8PEX - chains J and b of the 22 polymer chains in the assembly; structure by electron microscopy, 3.10 A resolution.

# Chain J
Name: Transcription termination factor Rho
From: Escherichia coli
Notes: EC 3.6.4.-
UniProt: P0AG30 (RHO_ECOLI); numbering as in UniProt (aligned over 1-419)
Amino-acid sequence (419 residues; row label = number of the first residue in the row):
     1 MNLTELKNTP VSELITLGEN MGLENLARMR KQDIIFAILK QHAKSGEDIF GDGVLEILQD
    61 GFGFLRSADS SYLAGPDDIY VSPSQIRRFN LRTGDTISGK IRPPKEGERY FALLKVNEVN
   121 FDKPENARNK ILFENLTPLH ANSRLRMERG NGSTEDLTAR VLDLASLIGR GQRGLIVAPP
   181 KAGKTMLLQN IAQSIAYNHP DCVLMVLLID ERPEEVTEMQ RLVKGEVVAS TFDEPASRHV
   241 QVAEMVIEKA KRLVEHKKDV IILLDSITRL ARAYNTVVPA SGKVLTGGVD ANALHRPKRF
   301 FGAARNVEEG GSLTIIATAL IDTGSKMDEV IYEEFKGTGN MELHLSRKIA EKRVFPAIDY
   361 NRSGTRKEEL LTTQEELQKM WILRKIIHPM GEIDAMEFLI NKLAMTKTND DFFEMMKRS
Construct notes: engineered mutation Leu-167 (Pro in P0AG30)
Bound ions: Mg2+: Thr-185 (together with ATP-gamma-S)
Small-molecule neighbours:
  - ATP-gamma-S (AGS; phosphothiophosphoric acid-adenylate ester), molecule 1: Glu-155, Thr-158, Pro-180, Lys-181, Ala-182, Gly-183, Lys-184, Thr-185, Met-186, Glu-211, Arg-212, Glu-215, Phe-355
  - ATP-gamma-S (AGS), molecule 2: Arg-366, Lys-367, Glu-369
UniProt features mapped onto this chain:
  - region: Gly-61 to Arg-66 (RNA-binding 1), Asp-78 to Tyr-80 (RNA-binding 1), Glu-108 to Tyr-110 (RNA-binding 1), Val-284 to Gly-288 (RNA-binding 2)
  - binding site (ATP): Gly-169 to Gly-174, Lys-181 to Met-186, Arg-212
  - site: Lys-326 (RNA-binding 2)
  - mutagenesis: Phe-62 (F62L/A: Defective for RNA-binding), Phe-64 (F64L/A: Defective for RNA-binding), Lys-181 (K181Q: Partial loss of ATPase, helicase and termination activity), Lys-184 (K184Q: Improves ATPase and helicase activity but reduced termination activity), Cys-202 (C202G/S: Does not affect the kinetics of ATP hydrolysis and inhibition by bicyclomycin), Asp-265 (D265N: Loss of ATPase activity, helicase and termination activity)
Reported in the primary citation:
  - mutagenesis - P167L: increased binding to Polarity suppression protein (chain b)
  - mutagenesis - P167L: increased catalytic activity on ATP
  - mutagenesis - P167L: decreased stability
  - mutagenesis - P167L (Kd 14.0 uM): decreased binding to mant-ATPgammaS

# Chain b
Name: Polarity suppression protein
From: Enterobacteria phage P4
UniProt: P05460 (VPSU_BPP4); numbering as in UniProt (aligned over 1-190)
Amino-acid sequence (190 residues; row label = number of the first residue in the row):
     1 MESTALQQAF DTCQNNKAAW LQRKNELAAA EQEYLRLLSG EGRNVSRLDE LRNIIEVRKW
    61 QVNQAAGRYI RSHEAVQHIS IRDRLNDFMQ QHGTALAAAL APELMGYSEL TAIARNCAIQ
   121 RATDALREAL LSWLAKGEKI NYSAQDSDIL TTIGFRPDVA SVDDSREKFT PAQNMIFSRK
   181 SAQLASRQSV
Disordered / not traced: 1-3

# Chain J / chain b interface
Contacting residue pairs (16):
  Arg-144(J) with Asp-49(b)
  Arg-146(J) with Val-45(b); Arg-52(b)
  Arg-170(J) with Ser-46(b)
  Tyr-197(J) with Arg-43(b), hydrogen bond (backbone-side chain)
  Asn-198(J) with Arg-43(b)
  Pro-200(J) with Arg-43(b)
  Glu-308(J) with Arg-187(b), hydrogen bond (backbone-side chain)
  Thr-372(J) with Lys-180(b), hydrogen bond (backbone-side chain)
  Thr-373(J) with Arg-52(b); Asn-53(b); Glu-56(b)
  Gln-374(J) with Glu-56(b); Gln-173(b); Phe-177(b)
  Glu-375(J) with Glu-56(b)
Also at the interface, not in a pair above, chain J (16 interface residues in all): Asn-142, Ser-143, Ala-196, His-199, Glu-369
Also at the interface, not in a pair above, chain b (13 interface residues in all): Ile-176, Gln-183

# Summary
16 residues of chain J face 13 of chain b across their interface, with 3 hydrogen bonds. Polar pairs include
Tyr-197(J)/Arg-43(b), Glu-308(J)/Arg-187(b) and Thr-372(J)/Lys-180(b). Ligands of chain J: ATP-gamma-S. The
paper reports that P167L of chain J increases binding to Polarity suppression protein (chain b); P167L of
chain J increases catalytic activity on ATP.
Here chain J is Transcription termination factor Rho (Escherichia coli) and chain b is Polarity suppression
protein (Enterobacteria phage P4). Entry 8PEX (Rho P167L-ATPgS-Psu complex II) was determined by electron
microscopy together with 8PEU, 8PEW, 8PEY, 9GCS and 9GCT from the same study.
